9E6L - chains X and B of the 12 polymer chains in the assembly; structure by electron microscopy, 3.30 A resolution.

Chain X:
Molecule: 18-nt DNA strand
Sequence (18 nucleotides; numbered 1 to 18; the number before each row is that of its first residue):
     1 TTTTTTTTTTTTTTTTTT

Chain B:
Protein: DNA repair protein RAD51
Source organism: Saccharomyces cerevisiae
UniProt: P25454 (RAD51_YEAST); residues 80-400 here = UniProt positions 80-400
Chain sequence (321 residues; each row starts with the number of its first residue):
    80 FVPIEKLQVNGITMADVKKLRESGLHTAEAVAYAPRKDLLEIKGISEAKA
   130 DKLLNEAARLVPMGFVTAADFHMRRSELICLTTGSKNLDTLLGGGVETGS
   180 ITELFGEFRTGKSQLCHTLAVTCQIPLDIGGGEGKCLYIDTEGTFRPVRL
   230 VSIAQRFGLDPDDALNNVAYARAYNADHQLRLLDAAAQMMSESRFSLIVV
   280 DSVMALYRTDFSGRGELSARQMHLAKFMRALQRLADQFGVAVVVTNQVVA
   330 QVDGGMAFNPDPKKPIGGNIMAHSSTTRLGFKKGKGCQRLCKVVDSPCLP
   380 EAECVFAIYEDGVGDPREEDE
Unresolved in the structure: 80
Metal / ion sites: Mg2+ site 1: Ser-192 (together with ATP); Mg2+ site 2: Asp-374 (together with ATP)
Small-molecule neighbours:
  - ATP (adenosine-5'-triphosphate), molecule 1: Glu-186, Phe-187, Arg-188, Thr-189, Gly-190, Lys-191, Ser-192, Gln-193, Glu-221, Arg-228, Arg-368, Ile-387, Tyr-388, Glu-389
  - ATP, molecule 2: His-352, Val-373, Asp-374, Ser-375, Pro-376, Cys-377, Leu-378, Pro-379, Glu-380
Curated features (UniProtKB/Swiss-Prot):
  - binding site (ATP): Gly-185 to Ser-192
Reported in the primary citation:
  - mutagenesis - D239A, D239A/D241A, D239A/D242A, D241A, D241A/D242A, D242A: unchanged growth in response to MMS
  - mutagenesis - D239A/D241A/D242A: abolished growth
  - mutagenesis - D239A/D241A/D242A: unchanged catalytic activity
  - mutagenesis - D239A/D241A/D242A (500 mM NaCl): decreased stability
  - specificity-determining residues: Glu-108, Arg-138, Pro-141, Asp-149, Glu-156, Gly-178, Gln-267, Glu-271, Gly-318 (proposed by the authors, not directly observed)

Interface between chain X and chain B:
Contacting residue pairs (20):
  DT2(X) / Ser-297(B)  base contact
  DT3(X) / Gln-300(B)  sugar contact
  DT4(X) / Leu-296(B)  sugar contact
  DT4(X) / Arg-299(B)  phosphate contact
  DT4(X) / Gln-300(B)  hydrogen bond to the phosphate
  DT4(X) / Asn-348(B)  hydrogen bond to the phosphate
  DT4(X) / Ile-349(B)  phosphate contact
  DT5(X) / Arg-293(B)  base contact
  DT5(X) / Arg-299(B)  salt bridge to the phosphate
  DT5(X) / Gly-346(B)  phosphate contact
  DT6(X) / Arg-287(B)  salt bridge to the phosphate
  DT6(X) / Val-328(B)  phosphate contact
  DT6(X) / Ala-329(B)  sugar contact
  DT6(X) / Val-331(B)  base contact
  DT6(X) / Lys-343(B)  base contact
  DT6(X) / Ile-345(B)  phosphate contact
  DT7(X) / Val-328(B)  phosphate contact
  DT7(X) / Ala-329(B)  hydrogen bond to the phosphate
  DT7(X) / Gln-330(B)  base contact
  DT7(X) / Val-331(B)  base contact
Also at the interface, not in a pair above, chain B (16 interface residues in all): Gly-347

Overview:
The interface between chain X and chain B involves 6 residues on one side and 16 on the other, with 3 hydrogen
bonds and 2 salt bridges. Polar contacts include DT4(X)/Gln-300(B), DT4(X)/Asn-348(B) and DT7(X)/Ala-329(B).
From the paper: D239A/D241A/D242A of chain B abolish growth; specificity determinants Glu-108(B), Arg-138(B)
and Pro-141(B) among others; 7 substitutions were tested in all.
Chain X is an 18-nt DNA strand and chain B is DNA repair protein RAD51 (Saccharomyces cerevisiae); the
structure, Cryo-EM structure of yeast Rad51 nucleoprotein filament bound to Rad54peptide, was determined by
electron microscopy (same publication as 9E6N).
